9NAQ - chains H and L of the 3 polymer chains in the assembly; structure by electron microscopy, 3.40 A resolution.

[Chain H]
Protein: 110_C4 Fab heavy chain
From: Homo sapiens
Notes: antibody fragment or engineered binder
Sequence (122 residues; numbered 1 to 113 plus 9 insertion-coded residues; the number before each row is that of its first residue; a row labelled like 82A-82C holds insertion residues (82A, then the next letters in order)):
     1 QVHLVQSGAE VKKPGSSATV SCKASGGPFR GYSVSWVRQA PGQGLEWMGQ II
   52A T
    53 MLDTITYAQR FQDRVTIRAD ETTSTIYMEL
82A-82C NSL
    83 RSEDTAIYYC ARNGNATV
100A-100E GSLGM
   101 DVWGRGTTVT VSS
Disulfide bonds: Cys-22/Cys-92

[Chain L]
Protein: 110_C4 Fab light chain
From: Homo sapiens
Notes: antibody fragment or engineered binder
Sequence (111 residues; each row starts with the number of its first residue; note: 1 number in that range is skipped by the numbering (no residue carries it; nothing is unmodelled there); a row labelled like 27A-27B holds insertion residues (27A, then the next letters in order)):
     1 QAGLTQPPS
    11 ESKGLRETAT FTCTGNS
27A-27B NN
    28 VGNQGAAWLQ QHQGHPPKLL SYRNNNRPSG ISERFSASRS GNTASLTITG LQPEDEAVYF
    88 CSAWDTSL
95A-95B RA
    96 WLFGGGTHLT V
  106A L
   107 G
Disulfide bonds: Cys-23/Cys-88

[Interface between chain H and chain L]
Residue-residue contacts (27; chain H residue first):
  Gln-39(H) with Gln-38(L), hydrogen bond
  Gly-44(H) with Phe-87(L)
  Leu-45(H) with Pro-44(L), hydrophobic; Phe-87(L), hydrophobic; Phe-98(L)
  Trp-47(H) with Arg-95A(L); Ala-95B(L), hydrophobic; Trp-96(L); Phe-98(L), hydrophobic
  Tyr-91(H) with His-42(L); Pro-43(L), hydrophobic
  Asn-95(H) with Trp-96(L)
  Asn-97(H) with Tyr-49(L), hydrogen bond
  Val-100(H) with Asn-53(L)
  Ser-100B(H) with Tyr-49(L); Asn-51(L), hydrogen bond
  Leu-100C(H) with Arg-50(L), hydrogen bond (backbone-backbone)
  Gly-100D(H) with Leu-46(L); Trp-96(L)
  Met-100E(H) with Leu-46(L); Phe-98(L), hydrophobic
  Asp-101(H) with Leu-46(L); Tyr-49(L), hydrogen bond
  Trp-103(H) with Leu-36(L), hydrophobic; Pro-44(L), hydrogen bond (side chain-backbone)
  Gly-104(H) with Pro-43(L)
  Arg-105(H) with Pro-43(L)
Interface residues without a listed pair, chain H (21 interface residues in all): Val-37, Gln-50, Thr-58, Tyr-59, Gln-61
Interface residues without a listed pair, chain L (20 interface residues in all): Ala-34, Pro-55, Trp-91, Leu-95, Gly-100

[In short]
21 residues of chain H and 20 residues of chain L are in contact, with 6 hydrogen bonds. Polar pairs include
Gln-39(H)/Gln-38(L), Asn-97(H)/Tyr-49(L) and Ser-100B(H)/Asn-51(L).
Chain H is 110_C4 Fab heavy chain and chain L is 110_C4 Fab light chain, both from Homo sapiens; the
structure, Cryo-EM structure of 110_C4 Fab in complex with CIDRa1.7 PfEMP1, was determined by electron
microscopy.
